PDB entry 6OES | electron microscopy, 3.06 A resolution | chains C and L of the 10 polymer chains in the assembly

== Chain C ==
Name: V(D)J recombination-activating protein 1
From: Mus musculus
Notes: EC 3.1.-.-, 2.3.2.27
UniProt: P15919 (RAG1_MOUSE); residues 1-1040 here = UniProt positions 1-1040
Amino-acid sequence (1040 residues; each row starts with the number of its first residue):
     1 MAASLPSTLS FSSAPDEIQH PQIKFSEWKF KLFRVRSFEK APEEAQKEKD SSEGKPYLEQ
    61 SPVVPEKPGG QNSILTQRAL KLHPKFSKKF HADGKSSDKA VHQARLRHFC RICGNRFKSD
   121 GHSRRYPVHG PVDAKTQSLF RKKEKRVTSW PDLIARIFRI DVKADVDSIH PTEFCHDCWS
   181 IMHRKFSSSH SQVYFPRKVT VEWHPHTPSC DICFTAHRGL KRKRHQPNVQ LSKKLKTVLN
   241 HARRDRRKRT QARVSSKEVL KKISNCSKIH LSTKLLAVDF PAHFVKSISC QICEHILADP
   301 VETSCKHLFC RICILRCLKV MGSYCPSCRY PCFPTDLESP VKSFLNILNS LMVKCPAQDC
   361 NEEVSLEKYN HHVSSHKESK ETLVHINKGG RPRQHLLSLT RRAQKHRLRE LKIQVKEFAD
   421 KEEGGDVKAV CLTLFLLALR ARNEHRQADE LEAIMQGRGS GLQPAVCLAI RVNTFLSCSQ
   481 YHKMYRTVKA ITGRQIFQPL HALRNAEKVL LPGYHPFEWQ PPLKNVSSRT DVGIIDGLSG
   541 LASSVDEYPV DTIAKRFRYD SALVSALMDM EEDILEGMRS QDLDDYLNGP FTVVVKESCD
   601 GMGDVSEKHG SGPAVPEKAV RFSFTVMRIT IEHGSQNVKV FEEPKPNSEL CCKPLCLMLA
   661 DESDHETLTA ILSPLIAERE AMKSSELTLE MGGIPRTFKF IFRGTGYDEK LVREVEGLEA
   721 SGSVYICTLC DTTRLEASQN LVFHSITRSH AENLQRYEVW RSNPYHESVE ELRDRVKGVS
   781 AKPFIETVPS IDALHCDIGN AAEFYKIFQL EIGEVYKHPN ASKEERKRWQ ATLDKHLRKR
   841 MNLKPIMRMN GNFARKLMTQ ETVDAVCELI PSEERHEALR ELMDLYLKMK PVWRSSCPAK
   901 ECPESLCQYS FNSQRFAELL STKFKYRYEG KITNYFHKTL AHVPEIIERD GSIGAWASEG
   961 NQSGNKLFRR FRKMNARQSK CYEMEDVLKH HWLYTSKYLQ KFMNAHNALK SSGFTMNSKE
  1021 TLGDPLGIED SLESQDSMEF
Not modelled in the structure: 1-460, 1008-1040
Sequence notes: engineered mutation Gln962 (Glu in P15919)
Ion coordination: Ca2+: Asp600, Gly601 (shared with 1 residue of chain G); Zn2+: Cys727, Cys730, His937, His942
Swiss-Prot annotation at these positions:
  - zinc finger: Cys290 to Arg329 (RING-type), Leu351 to Lys380 (RAG1-type)
  - DNA-binding region: Gly389 to Gln456 (NBD)
  - binding site (Zn(2+)): Cys266, His270, Cys290, Cys293, His295, Cys305, His307, Cys310, Cys313, Cys325, Cys328, Cys355, Cys360, His372, His376
  - binding site (a divalent metal cation): Asp600, Asp708
  - site: Trp893 (Essential for DNA hairpin formation, participates in base-stacking interactions near the cleavage site)
  - cross-link: Lys233 (Glycyl lysine isopeptide (Lys-Gly) (interchain with G-Cter in ubiquitin))
What the authors report for this chain:
  - binding site for the 50-nt DNA strand: Met847, Arg848
  - mutagenesis - E962Q: abolished catalytic activity (disintegration reaction) (citing earlier work)
  - mutagenesis - R848A (2 fold): increased catalytic activity on disintegration
  - mutagenesis - R848A (3 fold): increased catalytic activity (strand-transfer reaction)
  - binding site for the 61-nt DNA strand: Met847

== Chain L ==
Molecule: 30-nt DNA strand
Sequence (30 nucleotides; row label = number of the first residue in the row):
    17 CACAGTGATA CAGCCCTTAA CAAAAACCCG
Not modelled in the structure: 32-46

== Chain C / chain L interface ==
Pairs across the interface - 21 pairs, chain C then chain L:
  Ser477(C) - DT22(L)  hydrogen bond to the phosphate
  Ser477(C) - DG23(L)  phosphate contact
  Cys478(C) - DG23(L)  hydrogen bond to the phosphate
  Ser479(C) - DG23(L)  hydrogen bond to the phosphate
  Gln480(C) - DG21(L)  hydrogen bond to the phosphate
  Gln480(C) - DT22(L)  phosphate contact
  Lys483(C) - DG21(L)  salt bridge to the phosphate
  Arg504(C) - DA24(L)  salt bridge to the phosphate
  Arg504(C) - DT25(L)  base contact
  Lys973(C) - DT22(L)  sugar contact
  Met974(C) - DT22(L)  sugar contact
  Met974(C) - DG23(L)  phosphate contact
  Asn975(C) - DT22(L)  phosphate contact
  Asn975(C) - DG23(L)  phosphate contact
  Ala976(C) - DT22(L)  sugar contact
  Arg977(C) - DT22(L)  base contact
  Arg977(C) - DG23(L)  base contact
  Arg977(C) - DA24(L)  hydrogen bond to the sugar
  Gln978(C) - DG21(L)  base contact
  Gln978(C) - DT22(L)  base contact
  Lys989(C) - DA24(L)  salt bridge to the phosphate
Interface residues without a listed pair, chain C (15 interface residues in all): Glu507, Asp986

== Overview ==
The interface between chain C and chain L involves 15 residues on one side and 5 on the other; the contacts
include 5 hydrogen bonds and 3 salt bridges. Polar contacts include Arg977(C)-DA24(L), Ser477(C)-DT22(L) and
Cys478(C)-DG23(L). From the paper: a binding site for the 50-nt DNA strand at Met847(C) and Arg848(C); E962Q
of chain C abolishes catalytic activity (disintegration reaction).
Chain C is V(D)J recombination-activating protein 1 (Mus musculus) and chain L is a 30-nt DNA strand; the
structure, Cryo-EM structure of mouse RAG1/2 STC complex (without NBD domain), was determined by electron
microscopy, deposited together with 6OET.
